Entry 1MR7 (X-ray diffraction, 1.80 A resolution); this record covers chains A and B of the 3 polymer chains in the assembly.

[Chain A (and B)]
Protein: Streptogramin A Acetyltransferase
From: Enterococcus faecium
Notes: EC 2.3.1.-; chain B of this document is another copy of the same molecule, construct and numbering; everything in this record applies to it too
Reference sequence: P50870 (VATD_ENTFC); numbering as in UniProt (aligned over 1-209)
Chain sequence (209 residues; row label = number of the first residue in the row):
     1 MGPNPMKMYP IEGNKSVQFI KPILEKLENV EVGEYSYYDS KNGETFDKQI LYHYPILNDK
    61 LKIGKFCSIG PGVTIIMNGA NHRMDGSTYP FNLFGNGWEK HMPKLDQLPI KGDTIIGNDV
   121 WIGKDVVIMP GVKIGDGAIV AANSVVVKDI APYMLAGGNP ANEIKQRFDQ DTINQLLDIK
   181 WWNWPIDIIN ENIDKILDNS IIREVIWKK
Not modelled in the structure: 204-209
UniProt features mapped onto this chain:
  - active site: His82
  - mutagenesis: His82 (H82A: 105-fold decrease in activity)

[How chain A and chain B interact]
Contacting residue pairs (68):
  Leu51(A) with Lys124(B)
  Tyr52(A) with Pro71(B)
  Ala80(A) with Trp121(B)
  His82(A) with Tyr37(B); Ser68(B); Trp121(B)
  Arg83(A) with Leu197(B), hydrogen bond (side chain-backbone); Asp198(B)
  Met84(A) with Arg167(B), hydrogen bond (backbone-side chain); Phe168(B)
  Asp85(A) with Phe168(B); Leu197(B); Asp198(B); Asn199(B)
  Gly86(A) with Arg167(B), hydrogen bond (backbone-side chain); Phe168(B); Ile196(B); Leu197(B), hydrogen bond (backbone-backbone); Asn199(B)
  Ser87(A) with Asp119(B), hydrogen bond; Trp181(B); Ile196(B), hydrogen bond (backbone-backbone); Leu197(B)
  Thr88(A) with Ser68(B); Asp119(B); Trp121(B); Ile139(B); Arg167(B)
  Tyr89(A) with Phe19(B); Tyr35(B), hydrogen bond (side chain-backbone); Phe66(B); Asp119(B); Leu197(B)
  Pro90(A) with Tyr37(B); Ser68(B)
  Phe91(A) with Phe66(B), hydrophobic; Ile193(B), hydrophobic
  Leu93(A) with Ile11(B)
  Phe94(A) with Pro3(B), hydrophobic; Pro10(B), hydrophobic; Ile11(B), hydrophobic; Val17(B), hydrophobic; Phe19(B), hydrophobic; Tyr37(B), hydrophobic
  Gly95(A) with Gly2(B)
  Asn96(A) with Met1(B); Gly2(B), hydrogen bond (backbone-backbone); Pro3(B)
  Gly97(A) with Met1(B)
  Trp98(A) with Met1(B); Gly2(B); Pro3(B); Tyr35(B), hydrophobic; Ile186(B), hydrophobic; Asn190(B), hydrogen bond; Ile193(B)
  Lys100(A) with Met1(B)
  His101(A) with Ile193(B); Asp194(B), salt bridge; Leu197(B)
  Val127(A) with Asn143(B)
  Met129(A) with Ala142(B), hydrophobic; Asn143(B)
  Val145(A) with Asn143(B)
  Asn159(A) with Asn143(B), hydrogen bond (side chain-backbone); Gly158(B); Asn159(B), hydrogen bond (backbone-backbone)
  Pro160(A) with Gly158(B)
Interface residues without a listed pair, chain A (27 interface residues in all): Asn81
Interface residues without a listed pair, chain B (33 interface residues in all): Cys67, Ile189

[In short]
The interface between chain A and chain B involves 27 residues on one side and 33 on the other; the contacts
include 11 hydrogen bonds and 1 salt bridge. Polar pairs include His101(A)-Asp194(B), Arg83(A)-Leu197(B) and
Met84(A)-Arg167(B).
Both chains are Streptogramin A Acetyltransferase (Enterococcus faecium). Entry 1MR7 (Crystal Structure of
Streptogramin A Acetyltransferase) was determined by X-ray diffraction (same publication as 1MR9 and 1MRL).
